Entry 8WT9 (electron microscopy, 2.70 A resolution); this record covers chains B and E of the 10 polymer chains in the assembly.

# Chain B
Name: IS621 transposase
Organism: Escherichia coli
Reference sequence: A0A0E0Y1P1 (A0A0E0Y1P1_ECO1C); residue numbers follow UniProt; this construct covers 1-326
Chain sequence (328 residues; row label = number of the first residue in the row; numbers below 1 keep their minus sign (Gly-1 is residue -1)):
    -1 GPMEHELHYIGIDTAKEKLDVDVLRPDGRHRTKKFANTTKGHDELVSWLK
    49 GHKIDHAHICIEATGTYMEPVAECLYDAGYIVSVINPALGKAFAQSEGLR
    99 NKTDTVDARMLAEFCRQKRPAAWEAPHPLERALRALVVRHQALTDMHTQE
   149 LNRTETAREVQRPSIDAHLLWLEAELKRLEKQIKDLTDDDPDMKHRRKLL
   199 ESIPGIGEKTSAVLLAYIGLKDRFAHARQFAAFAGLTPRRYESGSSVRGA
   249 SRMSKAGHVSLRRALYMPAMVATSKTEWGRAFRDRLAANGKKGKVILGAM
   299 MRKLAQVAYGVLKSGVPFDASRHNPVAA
Disordered / not traced: -1 to 3, 240-247, 323-326
Differences from the reference sequence: expression tag (-1 to 0)
Ion coordination: Mg2+: Asp11, Glu60 (shared with 2 residues of chain H)
Reported in the primary citation:
  - binding site for target DNA: Ser241
  - binding site for donor DNA: Ser241
  - mutagenesis - D11A/E60A/D102A/D105A, S241A: abolished catalytic activity

# Chain E
Molecule: bridge RNA
Organism: Escherichia coli
Sequence (180 nucleotides; each row starts with the number of its first residue; numbers below 1 keep their minus sign (G-2 is residue -2)):
    -2 GGGAGUGCAGAGAAAAUCGGCCAGUUUUCUCUGCCUGCAGUCCGCAUGCC
    48 GUAUCGGGCCUUGGGUUCUAACCUGUUCUGUAGAUUUAUGCAGCGGACUG
    98 CCUUUCUCCCAAAGUGAUAAACCGGACAGUAUCAUGGACCGGUUUUCCCG
   148 GUAAUCCGUAUUUACAAGGCUGGUUUCACU
Disordered / not traced: -2 to 36, 96-177

# Interface between chain B and chain E
Residue-residue contacts (85):
  Ala61(B) with C56(E), base contact; C57(E), sugar contact
  Thr62(B) with G55(E), hydrogen bond to the base
  Gly63(B) with C56(E), sugar contact
  Thr64(B) with G55(E), hydrogen bond to the sugar
  Asn84(B) with C57(E), hydrogen bond to the base; U58(E), hydrogen bond to the sugar
  Pro85(B) with C57(E), base contact
  Arg132(B) with C57(E), salt bridge to the phosphate
  Val136(B) with C56(E), phosphate contact
  Asp143(B) with U76(E), sugar contact
  Gln147(B) with G77(E), sugar contact; U78(E), hydrogen bond to the phosphate
  Asn150(B) with G77(E), hydrogen bond to the base; U78(E), hydrogen bond to the sugar
  Arg151(B) with U78(E), salt bridge to the phosphate; A79(E), salt bridge to the phosphate
  Thr154(B) with A79(E), hydrogen bond to the sugar
  Arg221(B) with U59(E), hydrogen bond to the base
  Phe222(B) with U59(E), base contact
  His224(B) with U66(E), hydrogen bond to the base
  Ala225(B) with U66(E), sugar contact; A67(E), sugar contact
  Arg226(B) with G60(E), hydrogen bond to the base; G61(E), hydrogen bond to the base; U66(E), base contact; C70(E), base contact; U71(E), hydrogen bond to the base
  Gln227(B) with U59(E), hydrogen bond to the phosphate; G60(E), hydrogen bond to the phosphate
  Ala230(B) with G60(E), sugar contact
  Phe231(B) with U58(E), hydrogen bond to the sugar; U59(E), phosphate contact
  Thr235(B) with G60(E), base contact
  Pro236(B) with G60(E), hydrogen bond to the base; U71(E), base contact; G72(E), sugar contact
  Ser249(B) with U71(E), hydrogen bond to the sugar; G72(E), sugar contact; U73(E), phosphate contact
  Arg250(B) with U73(E), phosphate contact
  Met251(B) with G72(E), phosphate contact; U73(E), hydrogen bond to the phosphate; U74(E), sugar contact
  Lys253(B) with U74(E), salt bridge to the phosphate; C75(E), salt bridge to the phosphate
  Ala254(B) with U58(E), hydrogen bond to the sugar
  Gly255(B) with U58(E), hydrogen bond to the base
  His256(B) with C57(E), salt bridge to the phosphate; U58(E), salt bridge to the phosphate
  Val257(B) with C75(E), phosphate contact
  Arg260(B) with U74(E), hydrogen bond to the sugar; C75(E), salt bridge to the phosphate
  Arg261(B) with U74(E), sugar contact; C75(E), sugar contact
  Tyr264(B) with U74(E), stacking on the base
  Arg283(B) with C69(E), salt bridge to the phosphate; C70(E), salt bridge to the phosphate
  Lys289(B) with U71(E), salt bridge to the phosphate; G72(E), salt bridge to the phosphate
  Lys290(B) with U73(E), base contact
  Lys292(B) with U73(E), sugar contact; U74(E), base contact
  Val293(B) with G72(E), hydrogen bond to the sugar; U73(E), sugar contact
  Gly296(B) with G72(E), sugar contact
  Ala297(B) with G72(E), hydrogen bond to the sugar
  Met299(B) with U74(E), sugar contact
  Arg300(B) with U71(E), base contact; G72(E), hydrogen bond to the base
  Lys301(B) with A68(E), salt bridge to the phosphate; C69(E), salt bridge to the phosphate
  Gln304(B) with A67(E), sugar contact
  Val305(B) with A67(E), sugar contact
  Gly308(B) with A67(E), base contact
  Val309(B) with A67(E), base contact
  Lys311(B) with A67(E), salt bridge to the phosphate
  Ser312(B) with A67(E), hydrogen bond to the base
  Val314(B) with A67(E), hydrogen bond to the base
  Pro315(B) with A67(E), hydrogen bond to the base
  Phe316(B) with A67(E), base contact
  Asp317(B) with A67(E), hydrogen bond to the base
  Arg320(B) with A67(E), hydrogen bond to the base
  His321(B) with A67(E), hydrogen bond to the base; A68(E), phosphate contact
Interface residues without a listed pair, chain B (61 interface residues in all): Arg156, Ala223, Leu234, Phe280, Leu284
Interface residues without a listed pair, chain E (22 interface residues in all): G80

# In short
61 residues of chain B face 22 of chain E across their interface; the contacts include 31 hydrogen bonds, 15
salt bridges and 1 aromatic stacking contact. Polar pairs include Thr62(B)-G55(E), Asn84(B)-C57(E) and
Asn150(B)-G77(E). The paper reports a binding site for target DNA at Ser241(B); D11A/E60A/D102A/D105A and
S241A of chain B abolish catalytic activity.
Chain B is IS621 transposase and chain E is bridge RNA, both from Escherichia coli; the structure, Cryo-EM
structure of the IS621 recombinase in complex with bridge RNA, donor DNA, and target DNA ..., was determined
by electron microscopy together with 8WT6, 8WT7 and 8WT8 from the same study.
